Entry 7L0E (X-ray diffraction, 1.90 A resolution); this record covers chains A and B.

== Chain A (and B) ==
Protein: Retinoid isomerohydrolase
Source organism: Bos taurus
Notes: EC 3.1.1.64, 5.3.3.22; chain B of this document is another copy of the same molecule, construct and numbering; everything in this record applies to it too
Reference sequence: Q28175 (RPE65_BOVIN); numbering as in UniProt (aligned over 1-533)
Amino-acid sequence (533 residues; each row starts with the number of its first residue):
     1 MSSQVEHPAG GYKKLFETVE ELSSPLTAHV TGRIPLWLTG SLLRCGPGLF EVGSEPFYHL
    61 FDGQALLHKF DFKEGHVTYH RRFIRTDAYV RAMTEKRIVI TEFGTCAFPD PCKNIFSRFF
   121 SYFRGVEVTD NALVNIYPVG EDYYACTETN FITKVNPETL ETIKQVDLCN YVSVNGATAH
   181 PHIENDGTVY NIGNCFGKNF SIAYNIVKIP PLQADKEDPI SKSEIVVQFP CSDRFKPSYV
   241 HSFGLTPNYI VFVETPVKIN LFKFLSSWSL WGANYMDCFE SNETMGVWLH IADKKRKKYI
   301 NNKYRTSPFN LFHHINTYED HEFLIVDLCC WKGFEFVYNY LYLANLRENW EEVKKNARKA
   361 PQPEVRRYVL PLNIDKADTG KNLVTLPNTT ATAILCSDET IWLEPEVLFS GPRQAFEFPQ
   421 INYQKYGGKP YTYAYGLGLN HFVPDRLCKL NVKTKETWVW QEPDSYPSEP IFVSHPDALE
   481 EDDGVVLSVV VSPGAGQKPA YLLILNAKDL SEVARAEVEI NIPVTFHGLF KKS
Disordered / not traced: 1-2, 109-122, 197-200, 264-271 (chain B: 1-2, 110-124, 198-201, 263-271)
Construct notes: conflict Leu341 (Ser in Q28175)
Swiss-Prot annotation at these positions:
  - binding site (Fe cation): His180, His241, His313, His527
  - modified residue: Ser2 (N-acetylserine), Thr101 (Phosphothreonine), Thr105 (Phosphothreonine), Lys113 (N6-acetyllysine), Ser117 (Phosphoserine)
  - lipidation (S-palmitoyl cysteine): Cys112, Cys231, Cys329, Cys330
Ion coordination: Fe2+: His180, His241, His313, His527 (together with palmitic acid)
Ligand contacts: gem-difluoro-(R)-emixustat (XQ7; (1R)-3-amino-1-{3-[(4,4-difluorocyclohexyl)methoxy]phenyl}propan-1-ol): Phe61, Phe103, Thr129, Val134, Thr147, Glu148, Thr149, Asn175, Gly176, Asn194, Tyr239, His241, Ile259, Tyr275, Tyr338
From the paper describing this entry:
  - binding site for gem-difluoro-(R)-emixustat: Asn194

== Chain A / chain B interface ==
Pairs across the interface (70; chain A residue first):
  Glu283(A) with Cys396(B); Ser397(B), hydrogen bond (side chain-backbone)
  Ser307(A) with Ser307(B), hydrogen bond; Trp402(B); Glu404(B), hydrogen bond
  Pro308(A) with Trp402(B)
  Lys332(A) with Thr390(B), hydrogen bond (side chain-backbone); Thr392(B); Glu404(B); Pro405(B), hydrogen bond (side chain-backbone)
  Phe334(A) with Gly380(B); Ile394(B), hydrophobic; Cys396(B), hydrophobic
  Glu335(A) with Gly380(B); Lys381(B)
  Arg358(A) with Val384(B); Thr385(B)
  Lys359(A) with Asp378(B), salt bridge; Asn382(B), hydrogen bond (backbone-backbone); Thr385(B)
  Ala360(A) with Asn382(B), hydrogen bond (backbone-side chain)
  Gln362(A) with Thr389(B), hydrogen bond (side chain-backbone); Thr390(B); Thr392(B)
  Arg366(A) with Glu404(B), salt bridge
  Asp378(A) with Lys359(B), salt bridge
  Gly380(A) with Phe334(B); Glu335(B)
  Lys381(A) with Glu335(B)
  Asn382(A) with Lys359(B), hydrogen bond (backbone-backbone); Ala360(B), hydrogen bond (side chain-backbone)
  Val384(A) with Arg358(B); Arg413(B), hydrogen bond (backbone-side chain)
  Thr385(A) with Arg358(B); Lys359(B); Arg413(B)
  Leu386(A) with Arg413(B), hydrogen bond (backbone-side chain)
  Pro387(A) with Pro412(B); Arg413(B)
  Asn388(A) with Pro412(B)
  Thr389(A) with Gln362(B), hydrogen bond (backbone-side chain); Pro412(B)
  Thr390(A) with Lys332(B), hydrogen bond (backbone-side chain); Gln362(B); Ser410(B), hydrogen bond; Gly411(B); Pro412(B)
  Thr392(A) with Lys332(B); Gln362(B)
  Ile394(A) with Phe334(B), hydrophobic
  Cys396(A) with Glu283(B); Phe334(B), hydrophobic
  Ser397(A) with Glu283(B), hydrogen bond (backbone-side chain)
  Trp402(A) with Ser307(B); Pro308(B)
  Glu404(A) with Ser307(B), hydrogen bond; Lys332(B); Arg366(B), salt bridge
  Pro405(A) with Lys332(B), hydrogen bond (backbone-side chain)
  Val407(A) with Val407(B), hydrophobic
  Ser410(A) with Thr390(B), hydrogen bond
  Gly411(A) with Thr390(B)
  Pro412(A) with Pro387(B); Asn388(B); Thr389(B); Thr390(B)
  Arg413(A) with Val384(B), hydrogen bond (side chain-backbone); Thr385(B); Leu386(B), hydrogen bond (side chain-backbone); Pro387(B)
Also at the interface, not in a pair above, chain A (39 interface residues in all): Gly333, Tyr340, Glu364, Thr379, Ala391
Also at the interface, not in a pair above, chain B (39 interface residues in all): Gly333, Tyr340, Glu364, Thr379, Ala391

== In short ==
The chain A/chain B interface involves 39 residues from each chain, with 21 hydrogen bonds and 4 salt bridges.
Among the polar pairs are Lys359(A)-Asp378(B), Arg366(A)-Glu404(B) and Glu283(A)-Ser397(B). Bound to chain A:
gem-difluoro-(R)-emixustat. Curated annotation (UniProt) lists 4 Fe cation-binding residues on chain A. From
the paper: a binding site for gem-difluoro-(R)-emixustat at Asn194(A).
Chain A and chain B are both Retinoid isomerohydrolase (Bos taurus); the structure, Crystal structure of
bovine RPE65 in complex with gem-difluoro emixustat and palmitate, was determined by X-ray diffraction
together with 7K88, 7K89 and 7K8G from the same study.
